PDB entry 7Z1O | electron microscopy, 2.70 A resolution | chains A and E of the 20 polymer chains in the assembly

[Chain A]
Protein: DNA-directed RNA polymerase III subunit RPC1
Source organism: Saccharomyces cerevisiae W303
Notes: EC 2.7.7.6
Reference sequence: P04051 (RPC1_YEAST); residue numbers follow UniProt; this construct covers 1-1460
Chain sequence (1460 residues; row label = number of the first residue in the row):
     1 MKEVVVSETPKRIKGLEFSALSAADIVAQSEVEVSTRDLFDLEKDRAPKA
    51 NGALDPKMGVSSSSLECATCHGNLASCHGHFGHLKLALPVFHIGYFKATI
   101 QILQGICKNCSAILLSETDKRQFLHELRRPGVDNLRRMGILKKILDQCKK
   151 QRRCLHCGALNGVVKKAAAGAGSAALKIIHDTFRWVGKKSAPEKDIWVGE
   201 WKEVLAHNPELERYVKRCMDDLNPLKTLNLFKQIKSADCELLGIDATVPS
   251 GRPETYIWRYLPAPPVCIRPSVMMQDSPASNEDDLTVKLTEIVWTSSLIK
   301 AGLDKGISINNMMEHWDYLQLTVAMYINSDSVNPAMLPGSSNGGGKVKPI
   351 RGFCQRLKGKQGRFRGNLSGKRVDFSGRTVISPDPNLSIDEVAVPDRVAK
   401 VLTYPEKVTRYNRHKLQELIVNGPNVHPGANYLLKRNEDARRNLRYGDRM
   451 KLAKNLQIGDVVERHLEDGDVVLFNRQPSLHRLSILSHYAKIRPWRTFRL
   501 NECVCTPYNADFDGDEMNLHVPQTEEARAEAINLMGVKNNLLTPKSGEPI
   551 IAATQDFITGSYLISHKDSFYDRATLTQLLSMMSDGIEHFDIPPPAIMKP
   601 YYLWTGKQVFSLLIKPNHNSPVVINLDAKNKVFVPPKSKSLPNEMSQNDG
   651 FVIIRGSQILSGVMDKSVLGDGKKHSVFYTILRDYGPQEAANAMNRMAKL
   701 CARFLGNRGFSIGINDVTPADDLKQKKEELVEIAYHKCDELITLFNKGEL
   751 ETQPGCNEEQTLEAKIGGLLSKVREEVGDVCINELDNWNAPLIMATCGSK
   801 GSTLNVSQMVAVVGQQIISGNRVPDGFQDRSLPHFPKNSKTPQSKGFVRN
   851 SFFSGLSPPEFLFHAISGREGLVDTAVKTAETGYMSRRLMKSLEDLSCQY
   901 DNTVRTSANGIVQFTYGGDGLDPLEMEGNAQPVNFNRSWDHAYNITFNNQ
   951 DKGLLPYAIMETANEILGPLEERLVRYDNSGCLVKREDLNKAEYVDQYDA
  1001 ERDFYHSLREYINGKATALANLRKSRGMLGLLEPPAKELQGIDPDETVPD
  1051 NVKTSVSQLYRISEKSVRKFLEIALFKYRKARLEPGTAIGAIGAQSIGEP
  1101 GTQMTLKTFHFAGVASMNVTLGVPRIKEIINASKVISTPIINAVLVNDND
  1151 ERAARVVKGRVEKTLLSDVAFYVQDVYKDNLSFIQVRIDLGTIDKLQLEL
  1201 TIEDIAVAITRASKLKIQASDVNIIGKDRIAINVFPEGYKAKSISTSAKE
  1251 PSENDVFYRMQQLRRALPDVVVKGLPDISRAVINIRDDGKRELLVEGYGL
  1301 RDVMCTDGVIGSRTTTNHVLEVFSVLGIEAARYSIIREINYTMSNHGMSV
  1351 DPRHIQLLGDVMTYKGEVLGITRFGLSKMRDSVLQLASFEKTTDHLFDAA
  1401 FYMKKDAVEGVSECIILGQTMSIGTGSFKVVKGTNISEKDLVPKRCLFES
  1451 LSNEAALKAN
Disordered / not traced: 341-346, 1237-1252, 1459-1460
Ion coordination: Zn2+ site 1: C67, C70, C77, H80; Zn2+ site 2: C107, C110, C154, C157; Mg2+: D511, D513 (shared with 2 residues of chain R)
Residues lining bound ligands: chapso (1N7): K1134, V1135, D1277, Y1298, H1318, L1320, E1321, S1324
UniProt features mapped onto this chain:
  - region: P858 to E870 (Bridging helix)
  - binding site (Zn(2+)): C67, C70, C77, H80, C107, C110, C154
  - binding site (Mg(2+)): D511, D513, D515
  - mutagenesis: T506 (T506I: Temperature-sensitive), N509 (N509Y: Temperature-sensitive), N518 (N518Q: Temperature-sensitive)

[Chain E]
Protein: DNA-directed RNA polymerases I, II, and III subunit RPABC1
Source organism: Saccharomyces cerevisiae W303
Reference sequence: P20434 (RPAB1_YEAST); residues 1-215 here = UniProt positions 1-215
Chain sequence (215 residues; row label = number of the first residue in the row):
     1 MDQENERNISRLWRAFRTVKEMVKDRGYFITQEEVELPLEDFKAKYCDSM
    51 GRPQRKMMSFQANPTEESISKFPDMGSLWVEFCDEPSVGVKTMKTFVIHI
   101 QEKNFQTGIFVYQNNITPSAMKLVPSIPPATIETFNEAALVVNITHHELV
   151 PKHIRLSSDEKRELLKRYRLKESQLPRIQRADPVALYLGLKRGEVVKIIR
   201 KSETSGRYASYRICM

[Interface between chain A and chain E]
Residue-residue contacts (85):
  R129(A) - R192(E)
  D133(A) - R177(E)  salt bridge
  T903(A) - Y168(E)
  R905(A) - Y168(E)
  R905(A) - Q174(E)
  N909(A) - Q174(E)  hydrogen bond (backbone-side chain)
  G910(A) - Q174(E)
  I911(A) - L170(E)  hydrophobic
  I911(A) - Q174(E)  hydrogen bond (backbone-backbone)
  I911(A) - P176(E)
  F914(A) - Y168(E)  hydrophobic
  F914(A) - L175(E)  hydrophobic
  F914(A) - P176(E)
  F914(A) - Y211(E)
  G917(A) - T204(E)
  G918(A) - Y208(E)
  D919(A) - S205(E)
  A930(A) - T204(E)
  N979(A) - L156(E)
  N979(A) - E160(E)
  N979(A) - E163(E)
  N979(A) - K197(E)  hydrogen bond
  S980(A) - E160(E)
  S980(A) - E163(E)
  N990(A) - R207(E)  hydrogen bond (backbone-side chain)
  A992(A) - I199(E)
  A992(A) - R207(E)
  E993(A) - I154(E)
  E993(A) - K197(E)  hydrogen bond (backbone-side chain)
  V995(A) - K197(E)  hydrogen bond (backbone-side chain)
  V995(A) - I199(E)  hydrophobic
  V995(A) - R207(E)
  V995(A) - Y208(E)  hydrophobic
  V995(A) - A209(E)
  D999(A) - R207(E)
  D1003(A) - S205(E)
  E1199(A) - Q3(E)
  T1201(A) - M1(E)
  D1204(A) - E4(E)
  M1304(A) - V142(E)
  M1304(A) - H147(E)
  C1305(A) - R14(E)
  C1305(A) - A138(E)  hydrogen bond (side chain-backbone)
  C1305(A) - V141(E)  hydrophobic
  D1307(A) - R14(E)  salt bridge
  G1311(A) - H147(E)
  S1312(A) - H146(E)
  S1312(A) - H147(E)
  S1312(A) - E148(E)  hydrogen bond (backbone-backbone)
  T1314(A) - H147(E)  hydrogen bond (backbone-side chain)
  T1315(A) - E148(E)
  V1322(A) - L149(E)  hydrophobic
  S1324(A) - P183(E)
  V1325(A) - P183(E)
  L1326(A) - H147(E)
  L1326(A) - L149(E)  hydrophobic
  L1326(A) - V150(E)  hydrophobic
  L1326(A) - V184(E)
  G1327(A) - D182(E)
  I1328(A) - D182(E)  hydrogen bond (backbone-side chain)
  E1329(A) - P151(E)
  E1329(A) - H153(E)
  E1329(A) - I198(E)
  E1329(A) - R200(E)  salt bridge
  E1329(A) - R212(E)  salt bridge
  A1330(A) - L149(E)  hydrophobic
  R1332(A) - R200(E)
  R1332(A) - Y208(E)  hydrogen bond
  Y1333(A) - L149(E)
  Y1333(A) - R200(E)
  Y1333(A) - K201(E)  hydrogen bond (side chain-backbone)
  S1334(A) - L149(E)
  R1337(A) - L149(E)
  P1352(A) - T204(E)
  Q1356(A) - S202(E)  hydrogen bond
  Q1356(A) - T204(E)
  D1360(A) - R200(E)  salt bridge
  T1363(A) - R212(E)  hydrogen bond (backbone-side chain)
  Y1364(A) - P176(E)
  Y1364(A) - R177(E)  hydrogen bond (backbone-backbone)
  Y1364(A) - R212(E)
  K1365(A) - R177(E)
  G1366(A) - R177(E)  hydrogen bond (backbone-backbone)
  G1366(A) - Q179(E)
  E1367(A) - Q179(E)  hydrogen bond
Interface residues without a listed pair, chain A (60 interface residues in all): G131, V912, G981, K991, Y994, Q997, R1301, R1313, F1323, R1353
Interface residues without a listed pair, chain E (52 interface residues in all): R7, S10, R11, A139, I144, K152, S173, I178, E203, S210

[Overview]
60 residues of chain A and 52 residues of chain E are in contact; the contacts include 17 hydrogen bonds and 5
salt bridges. Among the polar pairs are D133(A)-R177(E), D1307(A)-R14(E) and E1329(A)-R200(E). Ligands of
chain A: chapso.
Here chain A is DNA-directed RNA polymerase III subunit RPC1 and chain E is DNA-directed RNA polymerases I,
II, and III subunit RPABC1, both from Saccharomyces cerevisiae W303. Entry 7Z1O (Structure of yeast RNA
Polymerase III PTC + NTPs) was determined by electron microscopy together with 7Z1L, 7Z1M and 7Z1N from the
same study.
